8V22 - chains F and G of the 12 polymer chains in the assembly; structure by electron microscopy, 2.20 A resolution.

# Chain F (and G)
Name: Glutamine synthetase
Source organism: Escherichia coli
Notes: EC 6.3.1.2; chain G of this document is another copy of the same molecule, construct and numbering; everything in this record applies to it too
Reference sequence: P0A9C5 (GLN1B_ECOLI); numbering as in UniProt (aligned over 1-469)
Chain sequence (474 residues; numbered -4 to 469; the number before each row is that of its first residue; numbers below 1 keep their minus sign (Ser-4 is residue -4)):
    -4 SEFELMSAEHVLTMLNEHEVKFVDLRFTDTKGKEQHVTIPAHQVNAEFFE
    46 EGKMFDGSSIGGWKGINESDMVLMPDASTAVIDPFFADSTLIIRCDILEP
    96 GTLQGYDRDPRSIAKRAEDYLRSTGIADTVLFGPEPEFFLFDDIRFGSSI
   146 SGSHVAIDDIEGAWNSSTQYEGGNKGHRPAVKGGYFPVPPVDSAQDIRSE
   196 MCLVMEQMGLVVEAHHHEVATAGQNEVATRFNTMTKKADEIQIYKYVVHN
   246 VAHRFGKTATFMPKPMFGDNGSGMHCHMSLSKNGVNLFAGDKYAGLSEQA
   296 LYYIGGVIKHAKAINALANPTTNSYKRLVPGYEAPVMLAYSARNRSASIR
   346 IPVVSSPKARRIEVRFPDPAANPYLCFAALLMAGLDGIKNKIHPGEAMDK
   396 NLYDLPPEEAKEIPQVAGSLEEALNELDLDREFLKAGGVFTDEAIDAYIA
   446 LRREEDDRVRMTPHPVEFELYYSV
Unresolved in the structure: -4 to 0, 61-64, 327-328, 396-404 (chain G: -4 to 0, 61-64, 327-328, 395-404)
Sequence notes: expression tag (-4 to 0)
Curated features (UniProtKB/Swiss-Prot):
  - binding site (Mg(2+)): Glu130, Glu132, Glu213, Glu221, His270, Glu358
  - binding site (ATP): Glu208, His272 to Ser274, Arg340, Arg345, Lys353
  - binding site (L-glutamate): Asn265, Gly266, Arg322, Glu328, Arg340, Arg360
  - modified residue: Tyr398 (O-AMP-tyrosine)
Metal / ion sites: Mn2+: Glu132, Glu213, Glu221
What the authors report for this chain:
  - post-translational modification sites: Tyr398

# Chain F / chain G interface
Pairs across the interface (6):
  His172(F) with Tyr467(G); Ser468(G), hydrogen bond
  Tyr467(F) with Gly171(G); His172(G)
  Ser468(F) with Gly171(G); His172(G), hydrogen bond
Other interface residues (no listed pair), chain F (7 interface residues in all): Lys170, Gly171, Arg173, Val186
Other interface residues (no listed pair), chain G (6 interface residues in all): Arg173, Val186

# Summary
7 residues of chain F and 6 residues of chain G are in contact; the contacts include 2 hydrogen bonds. The
hydrogen-bonded pair is His172(F)-Ser468(G). Glu132(F), Glu213(F) and Glu221(F) form the Mn2+ site. UniProt
lists 6 Mg2+-binding residues, 7 ATP-binding residues and 6 L-glutamate-binding residues on chain F. The paper
reports a modification site at Tyr398(F).
Chain F and chain G are both Glutamine synthetase (Escherichia coli); the structure, GlnA dodecamer with
AMPylation, was determined by electron microscopy together with 8V1Y from the same study.
